Entry 8VWI (electron microscopy, 4.71 A resolution (low resolution: residue-level contacts below are approximate; hydrogen-bond / salt-bridge calls are withheld)); this record covers chains E and F of the 36 polymer chains in the assembly.

# Chain E (and F)
Molecule: Major capsid protein
From: Autographa californica multiple nucleopolyhedrovirus
Notes: chain F of this document is another copy of the same molecule, construct and numbering; everything in this record applies to it too
UniProt: P17499 (MCP_NPVAC); numbering as in UniProt (aligned over 1-347)
Sequence (347 residues; numbered 1 to 347; the number before each row is that of its first residue):
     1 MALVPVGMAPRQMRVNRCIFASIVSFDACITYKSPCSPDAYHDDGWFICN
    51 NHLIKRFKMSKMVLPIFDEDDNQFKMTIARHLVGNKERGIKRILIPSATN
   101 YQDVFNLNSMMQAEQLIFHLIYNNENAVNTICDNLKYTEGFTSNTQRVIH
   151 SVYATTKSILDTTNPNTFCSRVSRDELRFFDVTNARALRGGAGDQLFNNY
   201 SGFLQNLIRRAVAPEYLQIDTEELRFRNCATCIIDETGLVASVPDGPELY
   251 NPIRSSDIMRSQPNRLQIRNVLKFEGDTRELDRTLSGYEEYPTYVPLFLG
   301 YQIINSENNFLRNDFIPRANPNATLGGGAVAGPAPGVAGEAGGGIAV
Not modelled in the structure: 1-14, 256-264, 307-347 (chain F: 1-14, 255-261, 307-347)
Ion coordination: Zn2+: Cys18, Cys36, Cys49, His52

# Chain E / chain F interface
Contacting residue pairs (78):
  His42(E) - Glu280(F)
  His42(E) - Arg283(F)
  His42(E) - Thr284(F)
  Asp43(E) - Glu280(F)
  Asp44(E) - Tyr288(F)
  Lys61(E) - Tyr288(F)
  Met62(E) - Glu289(F)
  Met62(E) - Glu290(F)
  Met62(E) - Tyr291(F)
  Val63(E) - Leu285(F)
  Val63(E) - Glu289(F)
  Val63(E) - Glu290(F)
  Val63(E) - Tyr291(F)
  Leu64(E) - Tyr291(F)
  Leu64(E) - Thr293(F)
  Phe67(E) - Ile253(F)
  Lys75(E) - Asp282(F)
  Lys75(E) - Leu285(F)
  Arg80(E) - Glu289(F)
  Tyr216(E) - Pro247(F)
  Glu222(E) - Lys86(F)
  Glu223(E) - Pro247(F)
  Arg225(E) - Asp245(F)
  Arg225(E) - Gly246(F)
  Arg225(E) - Pro247(F)
  Arg225(E) - Leu249(F)
  Arg225(E) - Tyr250(F)
  Arg227(E) - Arg227(F)
  Arg227(E) - Asn228(F)
  Arg227(E) - Leu249(F)
  Asn228(E) - Cys229(F)
  Asn228(E) - Ala230(F)
  Asn228(E) - Leu249(F)
  Cys229(E) - Asn228(F)
  Cys229(E) - Cys229(F)  disulfide
  Ala230(E) - Asn228(F)
  Thr231(E) - Asn228(F)
  Asp245(E) - Arg225(F)
  Gly246(E) - Arg225(F)
  Pro247(E) - Tyr216(F)
  Pro247(E) - Arg225(F)
  Leu249(E) - Arg225(F)
  Leu249(E) - Phe226(F)
  Leu249(E) - Arg227(F)
  Leu249(E) - Asn228(F)
  Tyr250(E) - Phe67(F)
  Tyr250(E) - Arg225(F)
  Tyr250(E) - Phe226(F)
  Ile253(E) - Phe67(F)
  Val271(E) - Asp68(F)
  Val271(E) - Glu69(F)
  Leu272(E) - Asp220(F)
  Lys273(E) - Asp68(F)
  Lys273(E) - Glu69(F)
  Lys273(E) - Asp70(F)
  Thr284(E) - His42(F)
  Thr284(E) - Asp43(F)
  Leu285(E) - Asp44(F)
  Leu285(E) - Val63(F)
  Tyr288(E) - Asp39(F)
  Tyr288(E) - His42(F)
  Tyr288(E) - Lys61(F)
  Tyr288(E) - Val63(F)
  Glu289(E) - Ser60(F)
  Glu289(E) - Lys61(F)
  Glu289(E) - Met62(F)
  Glu289(E) - Val63(F)
  Glu289(E) - Arg80(F)
  Glu290(E) - Val63(F)
  Glu290(E) - Pro65(F)
  Tyr291(E) - Val63(F)
  Tyr291(E) - Pro65(F)
  Tyr291(E) - Arg227(F)
  Tyr291(E) - Tyr291(F)
  Pro292(E) - Pro292(F)
  Thr293(E) - Pro65(F)
  Tyr294(E) - Glu289(F)
  Pro296(E) - Tyr291(F)
Interface residues without a listed pair, chain E (48 interface residues in all): Tyr41, Thr77, Lys86, Leu224, Phe226, Val243, Pro244, Glu248, Arg269, Leu281
Interface residues without a listed pair, chain F (47 interface residues in all): Leu64, Ile219, Glu222, Leu224, Val243, Glu248, Tyr294
Inter-chain disulfides: Cys229(E)-Cys229(F)

# Summary
Chain E and chain F form an interface of 48 and 47 residues respectively, with 1 disulfide bond. Cys18(E),
Cys36(E), Cys49(E) and His52(E) coordinate Zn2+.
Both chains are Major capsid protein (Autographa californica multiple nucleopolyhedrovirus). Entry 8VWI (The
base complex of the AcMNPV baculovirus nucleocapsid (Class 1, localised reconstruction)) was determined by
electron microscopy.
